PDB entry 8PIB | electron microscopy, 2.60 A resolution | chains G and H of the 9 polymer chains in the assembly

# Chain G (and H)
Name: DNA-directed RNA polymerase subunit alpha
Source organism: Escherichia coli
Notes: EC 2.7.7.6; chain H of this document is another copy of the same molecule, construct and numbering; everything in this record applies to it too
UniProt: P0A7Z4 (RPOA_ECOLI); numbering as in UniProt (aligned over 1-329)
Chain sequence (329 residues; each row starts with the number of its first residue):
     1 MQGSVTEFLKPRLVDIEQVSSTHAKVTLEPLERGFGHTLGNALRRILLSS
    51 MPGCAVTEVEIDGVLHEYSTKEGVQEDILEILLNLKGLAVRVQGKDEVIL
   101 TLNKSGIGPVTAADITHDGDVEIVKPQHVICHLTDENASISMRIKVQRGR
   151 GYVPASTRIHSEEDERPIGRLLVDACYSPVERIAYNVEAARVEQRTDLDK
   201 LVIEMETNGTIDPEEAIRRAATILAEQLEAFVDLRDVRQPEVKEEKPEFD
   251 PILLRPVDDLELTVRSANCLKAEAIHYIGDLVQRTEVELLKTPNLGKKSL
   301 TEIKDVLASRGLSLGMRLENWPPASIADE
Disordered / not traced: 1-2, 236-329 (chain H: 1-2, 160-166, 236-329)
Swiss-Prot annotation at these positions:
  - region: Glu162 to Glu165 (Required for interaction with Crp at class II promoters)
  - modified residue: Arg265 (ADP-ribosylarginine), Lys297 (N6-acetyllysine), Lys298 (N6-acetyllysine)
  - mutagenesis: Arg45 (R45C: In rpoA112; temperature-sensitive, blocks RNA polymerase assembly), Glu162 to Glu165 (5-fold decrease in CRP-class II promoter-dependent transcription), Glu165 (E165K: 5-fold decrease in CRP-class II promoter-dependent transcription), Arg191 (R191C: In rpoA101; temperature-sensitive)

# How chain G and chain H interact
Contacting residue pairs (78; chain G residue first):
  Val5(G) - Arg150(H)  hydrogen bond (backbone-side chain)
  Phe8(G) - Ser50(H)
  Phe8(G) - Arg150(H)
  Phe8(G) - Ile223(H)  hydrophobic
  Phe8(G) - Gln227(H)
  Leu9(G) - Gln227(H)  hydrogen bond (backbone-side chain)
  Lys10(G) - Glu226(H)
  Lys10(G) - Gln227(H)
  Pro11(G) - Gln227(H)
  Pro11(G) - Ala230(H)
  Pro11(G) - Phe231(H)
  Arg12(G) - Phe231(H)
  Leu13(G) - Phe231(H)
  Leu28(G) - Phe231(H)  hydrophobic
  Glu32(G) - Arg150(H)  salt bridge
  Gly34(G) - Arg45(H)  hydrogen bond (backbone-side chain)
  Phe35(G) - Ile46(H)  hydrophobic
  Phe35(G) - Ser50(H)
  Phe35(G) - Ile223(H)  hydrophobic
  Phe35(G) - Gln227(H)
  His37(G) - Arg45(H)
  Thr38(G) - Ala42(H)
  Thr38(G) - Arg45(H)  hydrogen bond
  Leu39(G) - Leu224(H)  hydrophobic
  Leu39(G) - Leu228(H)  hydrophobic
  Asn41(G) - Asn41(H)
  Ala42(G) - Thr38(H)
  Arg45(G) - Gly34(H)  hydrogen bond (side chain-backbone)
  Arg45(G) - His37(H)
  Arg45(G) - Thr38(H)  hydrogen bond
  Ser49(G) - Phe35(H)
  Ser50(G) - Phe8(H)
  Ser50(G) - Phe35(H)
  Pro52(G) - Val5(H)  hydrophobic
  Gly149(G) - Val5(H)
  Arg150(G) - Ser4(H)
  Arg150(G) - Val5(H)  hydrogen bond (side chain-backbone)
  Arg150(G) - Glu7(H)  hydrogen bond (side chain-backbone)
  Arg150(G) - Phe8(H)
  Glu215(G) - Arg235(H)
  Arg218(G) - Ala230(H)  hydrogen bond (side chain-backbone)
  Arg218(G) - Phe231(H)
  Arg218(G) - Leu234(H)
  Arg218(G) - Arg235(H)
  Arg219(G) - Thr6(H)
  Ala221(G) - Phe231(H)  hydrophobic
  Ala221(G) - Val232(H)
  Thr222(G) - Arg235(H)
  Ile223(G) - Phe8(H)  hydrophobic
  Ile223(G) - Phe35(H)  hydrophobic
  Leu224(G) - Leu228(H)  hydrophobic
  Ala225(G) - Val232(H)  hydrophobic
  Glu226(G) - Lys10(H)  salt bridge
  Gln227(G) - Phe8(H)
  Gln227(G) - Leu9(H)
  Gln227(G) - Pro11(H)
  Gln227(G) - Leu31(H)
  Gln227(G) - Phe35(H)
  Leu228(G) - Leu39(H)  hydrophobic
  Leu228(G) - Ala221(H)
  Leu228(G) - Leu224(H)  hydrophobic
  Leu228(G) - Ala225(H)
  Glu229(G) - Lys10(H)
  Ala230(G) - Pro11(H)  hydrophobic
  Phe231(G) - Leu28(H)  hydrophobic
  Phe231(G) - Leu39(H)  hydrophobic
  Phe231(G) - Leu43(H)  hydrophobic
  Phe231(G) - Leu201(H)  hydrophobic
  Phe231(G) - Ile203(H)  hydrophobic
  Phe231(G) - Ile217(H)  hydrophobic
  Phe231(G) - Ala221(H)  hydrophobic
  Val232(G) - Arg218(H)
  Val232(G) - Ala221(H)  hydrophobic
  Val232(G) - Thr222(H)
  Asp233(G) - Arg218(H)
  Leu234(G) - Ile16(H)  hydrophobic
  Leu234(G) - Arg218(H)
  Arg235(G) - Val14(H)  hydrogen bond (side chain-backbone)
Other interface residues (no listed pair), chain G (44 interface residues in all): Ser4, Leu31, Ile46, Arg148
Other interface residues (no listed pair), chain H (47 interface residues in all): Val26, Glu32, Pro52, Arg148, Gly149, Glu214

# Summary
The interface between chain G and chain H involves 44 residues on one side and 47 on the other, with 10
hydrogen bonds and 2 salt bridges. Among the polar pairs are Glu32(G)-Arg150(H), Glu226(G)-Lys10(H) and
Val5(G)-Arg150(H).
Both chains are DNA-directed RNA polymerase subunit alpha (Escherichia coli). Entry 8PIB (autoinhibited RfaH
bound to E. coli transcription complex paused at ops site (encounter complex)) was determined by electron
microscopy, deposited together with 8PEN, 8PFG, 8PFJ, 8PH9, 8PHK, 8PID, 8PIL and 8PIM.
